Entry 7Q15 (X-ray diffraction, 3.30 A resolution); this record covers chains E and F of the 6 polymer chains in the assembly.

[Chain E (and F)]
Protein: IgG1-Fc-MST-HN
Organism: Homo sapiens
Notes: chain F of this document is another copy of the same molecule, construct and numbering; everything in this record applies to it too
Chain sequence (225 residues; row label = number of the first residue in the row):
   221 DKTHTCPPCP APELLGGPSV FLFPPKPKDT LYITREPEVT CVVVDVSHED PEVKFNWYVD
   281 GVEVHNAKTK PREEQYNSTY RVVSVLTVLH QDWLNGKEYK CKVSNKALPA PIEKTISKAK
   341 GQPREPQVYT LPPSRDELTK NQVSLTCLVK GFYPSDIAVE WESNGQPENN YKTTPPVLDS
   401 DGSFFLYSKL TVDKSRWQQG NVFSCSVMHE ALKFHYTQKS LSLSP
Disordered / not traced: 221-235, 445 (chain F: 221-237, 295-296, 445)
Covalently attached groups: glycan linked to Asn297
What the authors report for this chain:
  - conformationally variable residues (order/disorder transition, side-chain flip): Tyr252, Lys433

[Interface between chain E and chain F]
Residue-residue contacts - 42 pairs, chain E then chain F:
  Gln347(E) - Lys360(F)
  Tyr349(E) - Ser354(F)
  Tyr349(E) - Asp356(F)
  Tyr349(E) - Glu357(F)
  Thr350(E) - Ser354(F)
  Leu351(E) - Pro352(F)
  Leu351(E) - Ser354(F)
  Leu351(E) - Thr366(F)
  Pro352(E) - Leu351(F)
  Ser354(E) - Tyr349(F)
  Ser354(E) - Thr350(F)
  Ser354(E) - Leu351(F)
  Asp356(E) - Tyr349(F)
  Glu357(E) - Tyr349(F)
  Thr366(E) - Leu351(F)
  Thr366(E) - Leu368(F)
  Thr366(E) - Tyr407(F)  hydrogen bond
  Leu368(E) - Thr366(F)
  Lys370(E) - Glu357(F)  salt bridge
  Lys370(E) - Ser364(F)  hydrogen bond
  Lys370(E) - Lys409(F)
  Asn390(E) - Ser400(F)  hydrogen bond
  Lys392(E) - Phe405(F)
  Thr394(E) - Val397(F)
  Thr394(E) - Phe405(F)
  Thr394(E) - Tyr407(F)
  Pro395(E) - Pro395(F)  hydrophobic
  Pro395(E) - Val397(F)
  Val397(E) - Thr394(F)
  Val397(E) - Pro395(F)
  Ser400(E) - Asn390(F)  hydrogen bond
  Phe405(E) - Lys392(F)
  Phe405(E) - Thr394(F)
  Phe405(E) - Lys409(F)
  Tyr407(E) - Thr366(F)  hydrogen bond
  Tyr407(E) - Thr394(F)
  Tyr407(E) - Tyr407(F)  hydrophobic
  Tyr407(E) - Lys409(F)
  Lys409(E) - Lys370(F)
  Lys409(E) - Phe405(F)
  Lys409(E) - Tyr407(F)
  Thr411(E) - Lys370(F)
Also at the interface, not in a pair above, chain E (28 interface residues in all): Pro353, Lys360, Ser364, Leu398, Asp399, Ser408, Lys439
Also at the interface, not in a pair above, chain F (29 interface residues in all): Gln347, Pro353, Gln362, Thr393, Leu398, Asp399, Ser408, Lys439

[Overview]
28 residues of chain E and 29 residues of chain F are in contact, with 5 hydrogen bonds and 1 salt bridge.
Polar contacts include Lys370(E)-Glu357(F), Thr366(E)-Tyr407(F) and Lys370(E)-Ser364(F). The paper reports
conformational variability at Tyr252(E) and Lys433(E).
Both chains are IgG1-Fc-MST-HN (Homo sapiens). Entry 7Q15 (Crystal structure of FcRn and beta-2-microglobulin
in complex with IgG1-Fc-MST-HN (efgartigimod)) was determined by X-ray diffraction (same publication as 7Q3P).
